5WMR - chains A and C of the 3 polymer chains in the assembly; structure by X-ray diffraction, 1.58 A resolution.

== Chain A ==
Molecule: HLA class I histocompatibility antigen, B-8 alpha chain
Organism: Homo sapiens
Reference sequence: P30460 (1B08_HUMAN); residues 1-276 here correspond to UniProt positions 25-300 (UniProt number = residue number + 24)
Chain sequence (276 residues; numbered 1 to 276; the number before each row is that of its first residue):
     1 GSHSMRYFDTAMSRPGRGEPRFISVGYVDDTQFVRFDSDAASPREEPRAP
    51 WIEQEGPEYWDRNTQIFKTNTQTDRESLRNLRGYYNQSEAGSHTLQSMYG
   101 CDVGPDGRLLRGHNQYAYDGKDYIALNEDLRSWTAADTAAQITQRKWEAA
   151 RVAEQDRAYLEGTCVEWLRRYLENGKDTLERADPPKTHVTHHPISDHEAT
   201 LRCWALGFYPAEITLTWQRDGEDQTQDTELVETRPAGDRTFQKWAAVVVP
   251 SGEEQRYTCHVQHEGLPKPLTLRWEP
Disordered / not traced: 41-49
Disulfides: Cys-101/Cys-164, Cys-203/Cys-259

== Chain C ==
Molecule: QIK peptide from CMV
Chain sequence (9 residues; each row starts with the number of its first residue):
     1 QIKVRVDMV

== Chain A / chain C interface ==
Contacting residue pairs (52):
  Met-5(A) with Gln-1(C)
  Tyr-7(A) with Gln-1(C), hydrogen bond (side chain-backbone); Ile-2(C), hydrogen bond (side chain-backbone)
  Asp-9(A) with Arg-5(C), salt bridge
  Phe-22(A) with Arg-5(C)
  Phe-36(A) with Ile-2(C), hydrophobic
  Tyr-59(A) with Gln-1(C)
  Arg-62(A) with Gln-1(C), hydrogen bond
  Asn-63(A) with Gln-1(C), hydrogen bond; Ile-2(C), hydrogen bond (side chain-backbone)
  Ile-66(A) with Gln-1(C); Ile-2(C), hydrophobic; Lys-3(C); Val-4(C), hydrophobic
  Phe-67(A) with Ile-2(C), hydrophobic
  Asn-70(A) with Lys-3(C), hydrogen bond (side chain-backbone); Val-4(C); Arg-5(C), hydrogen bond (side chain-backbone)
  Thr-73(A) with Arg-5(C), hydrogen bond (side chain-backbone); Val-6(C); Asp-7(C); Met-8(C)
  Asp-74(A) with Arg-5(C), salt bridge
  Glu-76(A) with Met-8(C)
  Ser-77(A) with Met-8(C); Val-9(C), hydrogen bond (side chain-backbone)
  Asn-80(A) with Met-8(C); Val-9(C), hydrogen bond (side chain-backbone)
  Leu-81(A) with Val-9(C), hydrophobic
  Tyr-84(A) with Val-9(C), hydrogen bond (side chain-backbone)
  Ser-97(A) with Arg-5(C)
  Tyr-99(A) with Ile-2(C); Lys-3(C), hydrogen bond (side chain-backbone); Arg-5(C)
  Asn-114(A) with Lys-3(C)
  Tyr-116(A) with Arg-5(C)
  Thr-143(A) with Val-9(C), hydrogen bond (side chain-backbone)
  Lys-146(A) with Met-8(C); Val-9(C), hydrogen bond (side chain-backbone)
  Trp-147(A) with Asp-7(C); Met-8(C), hydrogen bond (side chain-backbone); Val-9(C), hydrophobic
  Ala-150(A) with Asp-7(C)
  Val-152(A) with Asp-7(C)
  Gln-155(A) with Asp-7(C)
  Asp-156(A) with Lys-3(C), salt bridge
  Tyr-159(A) with Gln-1(C), hydrogen bond (side chain-backbone); Ile-2(C); Lys-3(C)
  Thr-163(A) with Gln-1(C)
  Trp-167(A) with Gln-1(C)
  Tyr-171(A) with Gln-1(C), hydrogen bond (side chain-backbone)
Also at the interface, not in a pair above, chain A (37 interface residues in all): Ser-24, Phe-33, Thr-69, Tyr-123

== In short ==
Chain A and chain C form an interface of 37 and 9 residues respectively; the contacts include 17 hydrogen
bonds and 3 salt bridges. Polar pairs include Asp-9(A)/Arg-5(C), Asp-74(A)/Arg-5(C) and Asp-156(A)/Lys-3(C).
Chain A is HLA class I histocompatibility antigen, B-8 alpha chain (Homo sapiens) and chain C is QIK peptide
from CMV; the structure, Crystal Structure of HLA-B8 in complex with QIK, a CMV peptide, was determined by
X-ray diffraction, deposited together with 5WMN, 5WMO, 5WMP and 5WMQ.
